PDB entry 7SBA | electron microscopy, 2.90 A resolution | chains A and H of the 14 polymer chains in the assembly

# Chain A
Name: Cas7d
Organism: Synechocystis sp. PCC 6803
UniProtKB: Q6ZEI6 (Q6ZEI6_SYNY3); numbering as in UniProt (aligned over 1-329)
Chain sequence (329 residues; numbered 1 to 329; the number before each row is that of its first residue):
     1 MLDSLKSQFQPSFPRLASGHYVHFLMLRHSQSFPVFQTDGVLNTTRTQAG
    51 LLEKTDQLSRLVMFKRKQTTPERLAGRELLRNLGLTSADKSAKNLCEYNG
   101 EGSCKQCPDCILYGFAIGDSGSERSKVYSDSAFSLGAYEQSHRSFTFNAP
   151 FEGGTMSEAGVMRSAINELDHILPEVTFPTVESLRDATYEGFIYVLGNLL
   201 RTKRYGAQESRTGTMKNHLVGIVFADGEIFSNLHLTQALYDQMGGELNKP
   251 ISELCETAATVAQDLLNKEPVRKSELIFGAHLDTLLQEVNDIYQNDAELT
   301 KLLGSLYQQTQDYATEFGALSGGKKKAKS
Unresolved in the structure: 321-329

# Chain H
Name: Cas5d
Organism: Synechocystis sp. PCC 6803
UniProtKB: Q6ZEI5 (Q6ZEI5_SYNY3); numbering as in UniProt (aligned over 1-254)
Chain sequence (254 residues; each row starts with the number of its first residue):
     1 MTKIYRCKLTLHDNVFFASREMGILYETEKYFHNWALSYAFFKGTIIPHP
    51 YGLVGQNAQTPAYLDRDREQNLLHLNDSGIYVFPAQPIHWSYQINTFKAA
   101 QSAYYGRSVQFGGKGATKNYPINYGRAKELAVGSEFLTYIVSQKELDLPV
   151 WIRLGKWSSKIRVEVEAIAPDQIKTASGVYVCNHPLNPLDCPANQQILLY
   201 NRVVMPPSSLFSQSQLQGDYWQIDRNTFLPQGFHYGATTAIAQDSPQLSL
   251 LDTN
Unresolved in the structure: 1, 240-254
Reported in the primary citation:
  - binding site for DNA target strand: Q110
  - binding site for DNA non-target strand: K114

# How chain A and chain H interact
Residue-residue contacts (81):
  P14(A) with Y51(H)
  R15(A) with H49(H); P50(H); Y51(H), hydrogen bond (backbone-backbone); E69(H), salt bridge
  L16(A) with P48(H), hydrophobic; H49(H); P50(H); E69(H)
  A17(A) with H49(H), hydrogen bond (backbone-backbone); Y51(H)
  T38(A) with N95(H); T96(H)
  D39(A) with I94(H); N95(H); T96(H), hydrogen bond
  N43(A) with N95(H)
  T44(A) with Q93(H), hydrogen bond (backbone-side chain)
  T45(A) with Q93(H)
  F64(A) with N14(H); Q93(H); N95(H)
  K65(A) with D13(H), salt bridge; N14(H); W157(H); S159(H), hydrogen bond
  R66(A) with T96(H), hydrogen bond (side chain-backbone); F97(H); W157(H)
  Y98(A) with A100(H), hydrophobic
  E101(A) with K118(H), salt bridge; Y120(H)
  A116(A) with Y120(H)
  I117(A) with Y120(H), hydrogen bond (backbone-side chain)
  G118(A) with A58(H); Q59(H)
  D119(A) with V54(H); G55(H), hydrogen bond (backbone-backbone); Q59(H)
  S120(A) with V54(H)
  G121(A) with L53(H); V54(H)
  S122(A) with G52(H); L53(H), hydrogen bond (backbone-backbone)
  E123(A) with Y51(H); G52(H)
  R124(A) with K43(H); H49(H); P50(H), hydrogen bond (side chain-backbone); Y51(H), hydrogen bond (backbone-backbone); Q70(H), hydrogen bond
  K126(A) with Y51(H)
  Y128(A) with H49(H); R153(H)
  S129(A) with R153(H), hydrogen bond (backbone-side chain)
  D130(A) with D13(H); R153(H), salt bridge; K160(H), salt bridge
  S131(A) with D13(H), hydrogen bond
  F133(A) with H12(H); V132(H), hydrophobic
  R185(A) with Y51(H), hydrogen bond
  D186(A) with Y51(H), hydrogen bond
  E228(A) with W151(H); R153(H), salt bridge; K160(H), salt bridge
  I229(A) with W151(H), hydrogen bond (backbone-side chain)
  F230(A) with W151(H); K160(H), hydrogen bond (backbone-side chain)
  S231(A) with H12(H), hydrogen bond; W151(H); K160(H)
  L233(A) with H12(H); V132(H), hydrophobic
  E269(A) with V150(H); W151(H), hydrogen bond; R162(H), salt bridge
  P270(A) with V150(H)
  Y313(A) with Y51(H); G52(H), hydrogen bond (side chain-backbone)
  G318(A) with V54(H)
Interface residues without a listed pair, chain A (48 interface residues in all): R46, T47, L74, N99, G100, V181, H234, A319
Interface residues without a listed pair, chain H (38 interface residues in all): G44, Q56, S102, R126, E129, S158

# Summary
48 residues of chain A face 38 of chain H across their interface, with 21 hydrogen bonds and 8 salt bridges.
Polar pairs include R15(A)-E69(H), K65(A)-D13(H) and E101(A)-K118(H). The paper reports a binding site for DNA
target strand at Q110(H); a binding site for DNA non-target strand at K114(H).
Here chain A is Cas7d and chain H is Cas5d, both from Synechocystis sp. PCC 6803. Entry 7SBA (Structure of
type I-D Cascade bound to a dsDNA target) was determined by electron microscopy (same publication as 7SBB).
